9UD8 - chains A and B of the 6 polymer chains in the assembly; structure by electron microscopy, 3.75 A resolution.

== Chain A ==
Molecule: Na(+)-translocating NADH-quinone reductase subunit A
Source organism: Vibrio cholerae O395
Notes: EC 7.2.1.1
UniProtKB: A5F5X1 (NQRA_VIBC3); residues 1-446 here = UniProt positions 1-446
Chain sequence (446 residues; numbered 1 to 446; the number before each row is that of its first residue):
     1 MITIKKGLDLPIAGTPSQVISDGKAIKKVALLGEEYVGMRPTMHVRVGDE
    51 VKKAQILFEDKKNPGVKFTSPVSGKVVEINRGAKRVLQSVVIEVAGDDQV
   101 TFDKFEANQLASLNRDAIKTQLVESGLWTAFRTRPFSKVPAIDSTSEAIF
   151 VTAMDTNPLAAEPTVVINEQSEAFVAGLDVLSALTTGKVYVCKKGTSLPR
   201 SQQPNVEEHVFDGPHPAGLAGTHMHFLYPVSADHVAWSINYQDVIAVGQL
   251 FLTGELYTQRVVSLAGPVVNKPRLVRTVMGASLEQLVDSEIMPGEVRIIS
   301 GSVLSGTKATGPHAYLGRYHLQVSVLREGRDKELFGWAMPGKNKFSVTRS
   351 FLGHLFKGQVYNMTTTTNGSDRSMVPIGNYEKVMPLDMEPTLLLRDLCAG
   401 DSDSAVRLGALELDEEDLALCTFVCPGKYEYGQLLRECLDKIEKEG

== Chain B ==
Molecule: Na(+)-translocating NADH-quinone reductase subunit B
Source organism: Vibrio cholerae O395
Notes: EC 7.2.1.1
UniProtKB: A5F5X0 (NQRB_VIBC3); numbering as in UniProt (aligned over 1-415)
Chain sequence (415 residues; each row starts with the number of its first residue):
     1 MGLKKFLEDIEHHFEPGGKHEKWFALYEAAATLFYTPGLVTKRSSHVRDS
    51 VDLKRIMIMVWLAVFPAMFWGMYNAGGQAIAALNHLYSGDQLAAIVAGNW
   101 HYWLTEMLGGTMSSDAGWGSKMLLGATYFLPIYATVFIVGGFWEVLFCMV
   151 RKHEVNEGFFVTSILFALIVPPTLPLWQAALGITFGVVVAKEVFGGTGRN
   201 FLNPALAGRAFLFFAYPAQISGDLVWTAADGYSGATALSQWAQGGAGALI
   251 NNATGQTITWMDAFIGNIPGSIGEVSTLALMIGAAFIVYMGIASWRIIGG
   301 VMIGMILLSTLFNVIGSDTNAMFNMPWHWHLVLGGFAFGMFFMATDPVSA
   351 SFTNSGKWAYGILIGVMCVLIRVVNPAYPEGMMLAILFANLFAPLFDHVV
   401 VERNIKRRLARYGKQ
Unresolved in the structure: 1-26, 414-415
Ligand contacts:
  - FMN (flavin mononucleotide), molecule 1: Ile169, Arg209, Phe213, Ser221, Trp226, Thr236, Ala237, Leu238, Ser239, Pro269, Gly270, Ser271, Glu274, Gly334, Gly335, Phe338, Gly339, Met343, Pro379, Glu380, Gly381, Met382, Met383, Leu384
  - FMN, molecule 2: Phe213, Phe214, Pro217, Ser221, Gly222, Asp223, Ala377, Tyr378, Pro379
  - riboflavin (RBF): Ile56, Met57, Val60, Gly158, Val161, Thr162, Leu165, Lys191, Thr197, Gly198, Asn200, Asn203, Pro204, Ala205, Ile292, Phe342, Met343, Thr345, Asp346, Pro347, Val348, Ser349
Swiss-Prot annotation at these positions:
  - modified residue: Thr236 (FMN phosphoryl threonine)
  - mutagenesis: Phe185 (F185A: Decreases riboflavin content), Trp226 (W226L: Decreases riboflavin content)

== How chain A and chain B interact ==
Pairs across the interface (97; chain A residue first):
  His225(A) - Gly413(B)
  Tyr228(A) - Arg411(B)
  Pro229(A) - Arg411(B)
  His234(A) - Arg411(B)  hydrogen bond
  Arg297(A) - Thr41(B)  hydrogen bond (side chain-backbone)
  Arg297(A) - His46(B)
  Ile299(A) - His46(B)
  Val303(A) - His46(B)  hydrogen bond (backbone-backbone)
  Leu304(A) - Ser45(B)
  Gly306(A) - Ser44(B)
  Gly306(A) - His46(B)
  Glu328(A) - Val40(B)
  Gly329(A) - Val40(B)
  Arg330(A) - Val40(B)
  Lys332(A) - Thr36(B)
  Lys332(A) - Pro37(B)
  Lys332(A) - Gly38(B)
  Glu333(A) - Tyr35(B)
  Glu333(A) - Thr36(B)  hydrogen bond (backbone-side chain)
  Leu334(A) - Phe34(B)
  Leu334(A) - Tyr35(B)
  Phe335(A) - Phe34(B)  hydrogen bond (backbone-backbone)
  Gly336(A) - Thr36(B)
  Trp337(A) - Leu33(B)
  Trp337(A) - Phe34(B)
  Trp337(A) - Thr36(B)
  Trp337(A) - Asp52(B)
  Trp337(A) - Lys54(B)
  Trp337(A) - Arg55(B)
  Lys344(A) - Ser50(B)
  Phe345(A) - Asp49(B)
  Phe345(A) - Ser50(B)  hydrogen bond (backbone-side chain)
  Ser346(A) - Asp49(B)  hydrogen bond
  Val347(A) - Asp49(B)  hydrogen bond (backbone-side chain)
  Thr348(A) - Met290(B)
  Arg349(A) - Tyr289(B)  hydrogen bond (side chain-backbone)
  Arg349(A) - Met290(B)
  Ser350(A) - Arg55(B)  hydrogen bond (backbone-side chain)
  Ser350(A) - Met290(B)
  Phe351(A) - Ser50(B)
  Phe351(A) - Arg55(B)
  His354(A) - Tyr289(B)  hydrogen bond
  Met363(A) - Val47(B)  hydrophobic
  Thr365(A) - Val40(B)
  Thr365(A) - Thr41(B)  hydrogen bond (backbone-side chain)
  Thr365(A) - His46(B)
  Thr366(A) - Leu39(B)  hydrogen bond (side chain-backbone)
  Thr367(A) - Leu39(B)  hydrogen bond (backbone-backbone)
  Thr367(A) - Arg48(B)
  Asn368(A) - Asp49(B)
  Asn368(A) - Ser50(B)
  Gly369(A) - Pro37(B)
  Gly369(A) - Asp52(B)
  Ser370(A) - Pro37(B)
  Arg372(A) - Leu53(B)
  Arg372(A) - Glu154(B)  salt bridge
  Arg372(A) - Asn156(B)
  Ser373(A) - Thr197(B)  hydrogen bond (side chain-backbone)
  Ser373(A) - Arg199(B)  hydrogen bond
  Val375(A) - Leu53(B)  hydrophobic
  Val375(A) - Pro347(B)  hydrophobic
  Val375(A) - Val348(B)  hydrophobic
  Pro376(A) - Pro347(B)
  Pro376(A) - Phe352(B)  hydrophobic
  Ile377(A) - Ile56(B)  hydrophobic
  Ile377(A) - Gly291(B)
  Ile377(A) - Ile292(B)
  Glu381(A) - Phe352(B)
  Asp387(A) - Asn404(B)
  Asp387(A) - Arg407(B)  salt bridge
  Asp387(A) - Arg408(B)  hydrogen bond (backbone-side chain)
  Met388(A) - Arg408(B)
  Glu389(A) - Thr353(B)
  Glu389(A) - Asn404(B)  hydrogen bond
  Thr391(A) - Phe352(B)
  Leu392(A) - Phe352(B)  hydrophobic
  Leu392(A) - Thr353(B)
  Leu392(A) - Asp397(B)
  Leu392(A) - Val401(B)  hydrophobic
  Arg395(A) - Gly198(B)
  Arg395(A) - Val348(B)
  Arg395(A) - Phe352(B)
  Arg407(A) - Ile405(B)
  Leu408(A) - Val401(B)  hydrophobic
  Leu408(A) - Arg408(B)  hydrogen bond (backbone-side chain)
  Gly409(A) - Arg408(B)
  Thr422(A) - Ser45(B)
  Thr422(A) - Arg48(B)
  Phe423(A) - Val47(B)
  Phe423(A) - Arg48(B)
  Phe423(A) - Asp49(B)  hydrogen bond (backbone-backbone)
  Lys428(A) - Arg48(B)
  Lys428(A) - Asp49(B)  hydrogen bond (side chain-backbone)
  Lys428(A) - Val51(B)  hydrogen bond (side chain-backbone)
  Tyr429(A) - Arg48(B)  hydrogen bond (backbone-side chain)
  Glu430(A) - Arg43(B)
  Gln433(A) - Arg43(B)
Other interface residues (no listed pair), chain A (67 interface residues in all): Thr307, Lys308, Leu326, Asp331, Ala338, Leu355, Thr364, Met374, Asn379, Glu412, Ala419, Pro426
Other interface residues (no listed pair), chain B (47 interface residues in all): Ile58, Glu157, Asn354

== In short ==
Chain A and chain B form an interface of 67 and 47 residues respectively; the contacts include 23 hydrogen
bonds and 2 salt bridges. Polar contacts include Arg372(A)-Glu154(B), Asp387(A)-Arg407(B) and
His234(A)-Arg411(B). Bound to chain B: flavin mononucleotide and riboflavin.
Chain A is Na(+)-translocating NADH-quinone reductase subunit A and chain B is Na(+)-translocating
NADH-quinone reductase subunit B, both from Vibrio cholerae O395; the structure, Cryo-EM structure of
Na+-translocating NADH-ubiquinone oxidoreductase from Vibrio cholerae reduced by NADH, in the absence of ...,
was determined by electron microscopy (same publication as 9U5G, 9UD3, 9UD4, 9UD5, 9UD6, 9UD9 and 4 further
entries).
